5BS7 - chains C and E of the 6 polymer chains in the assembly; structure by X-ray diffraction, 3.30 A resolution.

== Chain C ==
Molecule: Histone H4
From: Xenopus laevis
UniProtKB: P62799 (H4_XENLA); residues 1-102 here correspond to UniProt positions 2-103 (UniProt number = residue number + 1)
Amino-acid sequence (102 residues; each row starts with the number of its first residue):
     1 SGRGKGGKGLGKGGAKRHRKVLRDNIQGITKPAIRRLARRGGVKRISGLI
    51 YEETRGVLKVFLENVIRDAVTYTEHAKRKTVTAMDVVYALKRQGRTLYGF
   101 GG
Unresolved in the structure: 1-26, 96-102
Curated features (UniProtKB/Swiss-Prot):
  - DNA-binding region: Lys16 to Lys20
  - modified residue: Ser1 (N-acetylserine), Arg3 (Asymmetric dimethylarginine), Lys5 (N6-(2-hydroxyisobutyryl)lysine), Lys8 (N6-(2-hydroxyisobutyryl)lysine), Lys12 (N6-(2-hydroxyisobutyryl)lysine), Lys16 (N6-(2-hydroxyisobutyryl)lysine), Lys20 (N6,N6,N6-trimethyllysine), Lys31 (N6-(2-hydroxyisobutyryl)lysine), Lys44 (N6-(2-hydroxyisobutyryl)lysine), Ser47 (Phosphoserine), Tyr51 (Phosphotyrosine), Lys59 (N6-(2-hydroxyisobutyryl)lysine), Lys77 (N6-(2-hydroxyisobutyryl)lysine), Lys79 (N6-(2-hydroxyisobutyryl)lysine), Tyr88 (Phosphotyrosine), Lys91 (N6-(2-hydroxyisobutyryl)lysine)
  - cross-link (Glycyl lysine isopeptide (Lys-Gly)): Lys31 (interchain with G-Cter in UFM1), Lys91 (interchain with G-Cter in ubiquitin)

== Chain E ==
Molecule: Protein SPT2 homolog
From: Homo sapiens
UniProtKB: Q68D10 (SPT2_HUMAN); residues 571-685 here = UniProt positions 571-685
Amino-acid sequence (115 residues; row label = number of the first residue in the row):
   571 GPQRLPFPTGYKRQREYEEEDDDDDEYDSEMEDFIEDEGEPQEEISKHIR
   621 EIFGYDRKKYKDESDYALRYMESSWKEQQKEEAKSLRLGMQEDLEEMRRE
   671 EEEMQRRRAKKLKRR
Unresolved in the structure: 571-605, 676-685
Curated features (UniProtKB/Swiss-Prot):
  - modified residue: Lys582 (N6-acetyllysine), Ser599 (Phosphoserine)
  - mutagenesis: Met641 (M641A: Strongly reduces affinity for histones), Glu651 to Glu652 (Strongly reduces affinity for histones), Leu658 to Gly659 (Strongly reduces affinity for histones), Glu662 to Asp663 (Strongly reduces affinity for histones)
Reported in the primary citation:
  - mutagenesis - L658A/G659N: abolished binding to Histone H3.2
  - mutagenesis - K650A, E671A: unchanged binding to Histone H3.2
  - mutagenesis - M641A, E651A/E652A: decreased binding to H3/H4
  - mutagenesis - K650A, E671A: unchanged binding to H3/H4 tetramer

== Chain C / chain E interface ==
Pairs across the interface (23):
  Arg35(C) - Ala637(E)
  Arg35(C) - Leu638(E)  hydrogen bond (side chain-backbone)
  Arg35(C) - Met641(E)
  Arg36(C) - Glu633(E)  salt bridge
  Arg39(C) - Ala637(E)
  Arg39(C) - Met641(E)
  Arg40(C) - Tyr625(E)  hydrogen bond
  Arg40(C) - Glu633(E)  salt bridge
  Val43(C) - Met641(E)
  Lys44(C) - Tyr636(E)  hydrogen bond (backbone-side chain)
  Lys44(C) - Met641(E)
  Arg45(C) - Tyr636(E)  hydrogen bond
  Arg45(C) - Tyr640(E)  hydrogen bond (side chain-backbone)
  Arg45(C) - Met641(E)
  Arg45(C) - Glu642(E)
  Arg45(C) - Ser643(E)  hydrogen bond
  Ile46(C) - Met641(E)  hydrogen bond (backbone-backbone)
  Ile46(C) - Glu642(E)
  Ile46(C) - Ser643(E)  hydrogen bond (backbone-backbone)
  Ser47(C) - Gln648(E)
  Tyr51(C) - Glu642(E)  hydrogen bond
  Leu90(C) - Ile619(E)  hydrophobic
  Arg95(C) - Phe623(E)
Also at the interface, not in a pair above, chain C (18 interface residues in all): Ala38, Gly48, Phe61, Val87, Gln93, Gly94
Also at the interface, not in a pair above, chain E (15 interface residues in all): Ile615, His618, Ile622
Interface features reported in the paper:
  - pairs named by the authors: Arg35(C)-Met641(E) (hydrophobic contact), Arg39(C)-Met641(E) (hydrophobic contact), Val43(C)-Met641(E) (hydrophobic contact), Tyr51(C)-Glu642(E) (hydrogen bond)

== Summary ==
18 residues of chain C and 15 residues of chain E are in contact; the contacts include 9 hydrogen bonds and 2
salt bridges. Among the polar pairs are Arg36(C)-Glu633(E), Arg40(C)-Glu633(E) and Arg35(C)-Leu638(E). The
authors report hydrophobic contacts between Arg35(C) and Met641(E), Arg39(C) and Met641(E) and Val43(C) and
Met641(E); a hydrogen bond between Tyr51(C) and Glu642(E). The paper reports that M641A and E651A/E652A of
chain E reduce binding to H3/H4; L658A/G659N of chain E abolish binding to Histone H3.2; 5 substitutions were
tested in all.
Chain C is Histone H4 (Xenopus laevis) and chain E is Protein SPT2 homolog (Homo sapiens); the structure,
Structure of histone H3/H4 in complex with Spt2, was determined by X-ray diffraction, deposited together with
5BSA.
